PDB entry 8R84 | electron microscopy, 3.60 A resolution | chains N and J of the 6 polymer chains in the assembly

# Chain N
Molecule: CD5 antigen-like
From: Homo sapiens
UniProt: O43866 (CD5L_HUMAN); residue numbers follow UniProt; this construct covers 20-347
Amino-acid sequence (328 residues; row label = number of the first residue in the row):
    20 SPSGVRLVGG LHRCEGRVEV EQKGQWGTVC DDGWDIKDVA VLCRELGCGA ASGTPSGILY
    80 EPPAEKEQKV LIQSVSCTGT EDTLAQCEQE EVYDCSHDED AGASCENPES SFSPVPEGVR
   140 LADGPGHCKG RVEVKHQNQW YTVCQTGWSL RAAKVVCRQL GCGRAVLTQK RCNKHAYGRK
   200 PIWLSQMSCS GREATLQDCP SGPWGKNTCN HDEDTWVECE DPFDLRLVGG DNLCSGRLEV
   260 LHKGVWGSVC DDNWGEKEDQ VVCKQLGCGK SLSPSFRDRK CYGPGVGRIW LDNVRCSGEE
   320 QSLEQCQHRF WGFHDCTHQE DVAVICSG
Disordered / not traced: 20-131
Cystine bridges: Cys147-Cys181, Cys163-Cys228, Cys176-Cys238, Cys208-Cys218, Cys253-Cys287, Cys269-Cys335, Cys282-Cys345, Cys315-Cys325
Metal / ion sites: Ca2+ site 1: Asp270, Asp271, Glu339 (shared with Asn106(J) of chain J); Ca2+ site 2: Asp271, Asp311, Asn312, Asp334
Reported in the primary citation:
  - mutagenesis - D270A, D311A, N312A, D334A: decreased binding to IgM
  - mutagenesis - D50A, D51A: unchanged binding to IgM
  - mutagenesis - C191S: decreased binding to DAMPs

# Chain J
Molecule: Immunoglobulin J chain
From: Homo sapiens
UniProt: P01591 (IGJ_HUMAN); residues -22 to 136 here correspond to UniProt positions 1-159 (UniProt number = residue number + 23)
Amino-acid sequence (169 residues; numbered -22 to 146; the number before each row is that of its first residue; numbers below 1 keep their minus sign (Met-22 is residue -22)):
   -22 MKNHLLFWGV LAVFIKAVHV KAQEDERIVL VDNKCKCARI TSRIIRSSED PNEDIVERNI
    38 RIIVPLNNRE NISDPTSPLR TRFVYHLSDL CKKCDPTEVE LDNQIVTATQ SNICDEDSAT
    98 ETCYTYDRNK CYTAVVPLVY GGETKMVETA LTPDACYPDE QKLISEEDL
Disordered / not traced: -22 to 1, 92-96, 136-146
Sequence notes: expression tag (137-146)
Curated features (UniProtKB/Swiss-Prot):
  - modified residue: Gln0 (Pyrrolidone carboxylic acid)
  - glycosylation: Asn48 (N-linked (GlcNAc...) (complex) asparagine)
Cystine bridges: Cys12-Cys100, Cys71-Cys91, Cys108-Cys133
Covalently attached groups: N-acetylglucosamine (NAG) linked to Asn48
Metal / ion sites: Ca2+: Asn106 (shared with Asp270(N), Asp271(N), Glu339(N) of chain N)

# Interface between chain N and chain J
Residue-residue contacts (22; chain N residue first):
  Ser168(N) with Asp79(J)
  Leu169(N) with Asp79(J), hydrogen bond (backbone-backbone); Asn80(J)
  Lys173(N) with Glu77(J), salt bridge
  Arg183(N) with Glu75(J), salt bridge
  Ala184(N) with Ile82(J)
  Val185(N) with Gln81(J); Ile82(J), hydrogen bond (backbone-backbone)
  Leu186(N) with Gln81(J)
  Thr187(N) with Asn80(J)
  Asp271(N) with Asn106(J); Lys107(J), salt bridge
  Phe295(N) with Tyr134(J), hydrophobic
  Lys299(N) with Pro135(J)
  Arg328(N) with Asp72(J), salt bridge
  Phe329(N) with Pro73(J)
  Phe332(N) with Asp72(J); Pro73(J), hydrophobic
  Asp334(N) with Lys107(J), hydrogen bond (backbone-side chain)
  Glu339(N) with Asn106(J); Lys107(J), salt bridge; Cys108(J), hydrogen bond
Interface residues without a listed pair, chain N (18 interface residues in all): Trp167, Cys335
The authors on this interface:
  - hot spots on chain N (mutagenesis) - D271A: decreased binding to IgM

# Overview
The interface between chain N and chain J involves 18 residues on one side and 13 on the other, with 4
hydrogen bonds and 5 salt bridges. Polar contacts include Lys173(N)-Glu77(J), Arg183(N)-Glu75(J) and
Asp271(N)-Lys107(J). The paper reports that D270A, D311A and N312A of chain N, among others, reduce binding to
IgM; C191S of chain N reduces binding to DAMPs; 8 substitutions were tested in all.
Here chain N is CD5 antigen-like and chain J is Immunoglobulin J chain, both from Homo sapiens. Entry 8R84
(pentameric IgMFc-AIM complex focused refinement) was determined by electron microscopy, deposited together
with 8R83.
